Entry 1BB0 (X-ray diffraction, 2.10 A resolution); this record covers chains A and B of the 3 polymer chains in the assembly.

Chain A:
Name: Thrombin
Organism: Homo sapiens
Notes: EC 3.4.21.5
UniProt: P00734 (THRB_HUMAN); residues 1-14 here correspond to UniProt positions 336-349 (UniProt number = residue number + 335)
Amino-acid sequence (36 residues; numbered 1 to 14 plus 22 insertion-coded residues; the number before each row is that of its first residue; a row labelled like 14A-14N holds insertion residues (14A, then the next letters in order)):
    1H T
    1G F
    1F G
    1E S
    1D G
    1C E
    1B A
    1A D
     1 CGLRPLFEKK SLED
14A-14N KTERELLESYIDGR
Unresolved in the structure: 1H, 1G, 1F, 1E, 1D, 1C, 14K-14N
Swiss-Prot annotation at these positions:
  - site: Arg14N (Cleavage)

Chain B:
Name: Thrombin
Organism: Homo sapiens
Notes: EC 3.4.21.5
UniProt: P00734 (THRB_HUMAN); the construct lacks a stretch of the UniProt sequence and is renumbered around it, so the offset changes along the chain: 16-36 = UniProt 364-384; 37-60 = UniProt 386-409; 61-77 = UniProt 419-435; 78-97 = UniProt 437-456; 7 more segments
Amino-acid sequence (259 residues; numbered 16 to 247 plus 31 insertion-coded residues; 4 numbers in that range are skipped by the numbering (no residue carries them; nothing is unmodelled there); the number before each row is that of its first residue; a row labelled like 60A-60I holds insertion residues (60A, then the next letters in order)):
    16 IVEGSDAEIG MSPWQVMLFR K
   36A S
    37 PQELLCGASL ISDRWVLTAA HCLL
60A-60I YPPWDKNFT
    61 ENDLLVRIGK HSRTRYE
   77A R
    78 NIEKISMLEK IYIHPRYNWR
   97A E
    98 NLDRDIALMK LKKPVAFSDY IHPVCLPDRE TA
129A-129C ASL
   130 LQAGYKGRVT GWGNLKE
146A-146H TWTANVGK
   150 GQPSVLQVVN LPIVERPVCK DSTRIRITDN MFCAG
  184A Y
   185 KP
186A-186D DEGK
   187 RGDACEGDSG GPFVMKSP
204A-204B FN
   205 NRWYQMGIVS WGE
   219 GCD
  221A R
   222 DGKYGFYTHV FRLKKWIQKV IDQFGE
Unresolved in the structure: 36A, 146A-146H, 247
Swiss-Prot annotation at these positions:
  - region: Ala183 to Val200 (High affinity receptor-binding region which is also known as the TP508 peptide)
  - active site (Charge relay system): His57, Asp102, Ser195
  - glycosylation: Asn60G (N-linked (GlcNAc...) (complex) asparagine)
Cystine bridges: Cys42-Cys58, Cys168-Cys182, Cys191-Cys220
Metal / ion sites: Na+ site 1: Lys169, Thr172, Phe204A; Na+ site 2: Arg221A, Lys224
Ligand contacts: cvs1694 (0IV; 2-{(3S)-3-[(benzylsulfonyl)amino]-2-oxopiperidin-1-yl}-N-{(2S)-1-[(3R)-1-carbamimidoylpiperidin-3-yl]-3-oxopropan-2-yl}acetamide): His57, Tyr60A, Trp60D, Glu97A, Asn98, Leu99, Ile174, Asp189, Ala190, Cys191, Glu192, Gly193, Asp194, Ser195, Val213, Ser214, Trp215, Gly216, Glu217, Gly219, Cys220, Gly226, Phe227

How chain A and chain B interact:
Disulfides between the chains: Cys1(A)-Cys122(B)
Residue-residue contacts - 56 pairs, chain A then chain B:
  Cys1(A) with Pro120(B); Val121(B); Cys122(B), disulfide; Arg206(B), hydrogen bond (backbone-side chain)
  Asp1A(A) with His119(B), hydrogen bond (backbone-side chain); Arg206(B)
  Ala1B(A) with Arg206(B), hydrogen bond (backbone-side chain)
  Gly2(A) with Trp29(B); Pro120(B), hydrogen bond (backbone-backbone); Cys122(B); Arg206(B); Trp207(B), hydrogen bond (backbone-backbone)
  Leu3(A) with His119(B), hydrogen bond (backbone-side chain); Asn205(B); Arg206(B)
  Arg4(A) with Met26(B), hydrogen bond (side chain-backbone); Pro28(B); Trp29(B); Arg137(B); Trp207(B)
  Pro5(A) with Ser115(B); Asp116(B); His119(B)
  Leu6(A) with Asp116(B)
  Phe7(A) with Glu23(B); Ile24(B); Gly25(B); Met26(B), hydrophobic
  Glu8(A) with Lys202(B), salt bridge; Asn205(B); Trp207(B), hydrogen bond
  Lys9(A) with His119(B)
  Asp14(A) with Glu23(B); Met26(B); Arg137(B), salt bridge; Trp207(B)
  Lys14A(A) with Glu23(B), hydrogen bond (backbone-side chain)
  Thr14B(A) with Arg137(B), hydrogen bond; Asn159(B), hydrogen bond
  Glu14C(A) with Arg137(B); Lys202(B), salt bridge
  Glu14E(A) with Lys135(B), salt bridge; Asn159(B), hydrogen bond; Tyr184A(B), hydrogen bond
  Leu14F(A) with Lys135(B); Asn159(B); Trp207(B), hydrophobic
  Leu14G(A) with Lys202(B)
  Ser14I(A) with Gly133(B); Tyr134(B); Lys135(B), hydrogen bond (side chain-backbone)
  Tyr14J(A) with Tyr134(B), hydrophobic; Lys135(B), hydrogen bond (side chain-backbone); Met201(B); Lys202(B), hydrogen bond (side chain-backbone); Pro204(B), hydrophobic
Other interface residues (no listed pair), chain B (27 interface residues in all): Tyr117, Gly136, Lys186D

In short:
Chain A and chain B form an interface of 20 and 27 residues respectively; the contacts include 1 disulfide
bond, 16 hydrogen bonds and 4 salt bridges. Polar contacts include Glu8(A)-Lys202(B), Glu14E(A)-Lys135(B) and
Asp14(A)-Arg137(B). Ligands of chain B: cvs1694.
Here chain A is Thrombin and chain B is Thrombin, both from Homo sapiens. Entry 1BB0 (Thrombin inhibitors with
rigid tripeptidyl aldehydes) was determined by X-ray diffraction together with 1ZZZ, 1YYY, 1BA8 and 1CA8 from
the same study.
